5BPI - chains A and C of the 6 polymer chains in the assembly; structure by X-ray diffraction, 3.20 A resolution.

Chain A (and C):
Molecule: TrmBL2
Organism: Pyrococcus furiosus
Notes: chain C of this document is another copy of the same molecule, construct and numbering; everything in this record applies to it too
UniProtKB: Q8U3H1 (TMBL2_PYRFU); residues 2-264 here = UniProt positions 2-264
Amino-acid sequence (263 residues; each row starts with the number of its first residue):
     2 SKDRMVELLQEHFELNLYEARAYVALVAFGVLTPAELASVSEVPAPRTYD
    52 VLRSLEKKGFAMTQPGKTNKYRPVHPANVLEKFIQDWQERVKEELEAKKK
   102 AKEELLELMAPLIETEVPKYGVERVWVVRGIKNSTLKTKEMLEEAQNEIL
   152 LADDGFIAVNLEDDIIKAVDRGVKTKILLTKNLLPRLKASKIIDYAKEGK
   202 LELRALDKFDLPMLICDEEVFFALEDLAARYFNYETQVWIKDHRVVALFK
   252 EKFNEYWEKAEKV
UniProt features mapped onto this chain:
  - DNA-binding region: Leu33 to Arg54 (H-T-H motif)

Chain A / chain C interface:
Pairs across the interface (95; chain A residue first):
  Arg5(A) - Glu105(C)  salt bridge
  Arg5(A) - Leu109(C)
  Met6(A) - Leu106(C)  hydrophobic
  Met6(A) - Leu109(C)  hydrophobic
  Met6(A) - Met110(C)  hydrophobic
  Met6(A) - Leu113(C)  hydrophobic
  Leu9(A) - Glu105(C)
  Leu9(A) - Leu106(C)  hydrophobic
  Leu10(A) - Leu106(C)  hydrophobic
  His13(A) - Glu95(C)  salt bridge
  His13(A) - Ala98(C)
  His13(A) - Lys99(C)  hydrogen bond (backbone-side chain)
  His13(A) - Ala102(C)
  Phe14(A) - Leu106(C)  hydrophobic
  Val28(A) - Leu113(C)
  Gly31(A) - Thr116(C)
  Val32(A) - Glu124(C)
  Glu57(A) - Arg130(C)  salt bridge
  Glu57(A) - Tyr235(C)
  Lys58(A) - Asn134(C)
  Lys58(A) - Phe233(C)  hydrogen bond (side chain-backbone)
  Gly60(A) - Asn134(C)
  Gly60(A) - Leu137(C)
  Met63(A) - Trp127(C)
  Met63(A) - Val128(C)
  Met63(A) - Leu137(C)
  Met63(A) - Lys138(C)
  Thr64(A) - Trp127(C)
  Thr64(A) - Val128(C)  hydrogen bond (backbone-backbone)
  Gln65(A) - Glu124(C)
  Gln65(A) - Val126(C)  hydrogen bond (side chain-backbone)
  Gln65(A) - Trp127(C)
  Pro66(A) - Val128(C)
  Lys71(A) - Trp127(C)
  Arg73(A) - Trp127(C)
  Arg73(A) - Lys138(C)
  Arg73(A) - Glu141(C)  salt bridge
  Val75(A) - Leu137(C)
  His76(A) - Ile114(C)
  Pro77(A) - Leu107(C)
  Pro77(A) - Met110(C)  hydrophobic
  Ala78(A) - Leu107(C)
  Asn79(A) - Leu137(C)
  Asn79(A) - Lys140(C)
  Val80(A) - Leu137(C)  hydrophobic
  Leu81(A) - Leu106(C)  hydrophobic
  Glu82(A) - Lys103(C)
  Lys83(A) - Lys133(C)  hydrogen bond (side chain-backbone)
  Lys83(A) - Thr136(C)
  Lys83(A) - Leu137(C)
  Phe84(A) - Lys99(C)
  Ile85(A) - Leu96(C)  hydrophobic
  Gln86(A) - Asn161(C)
  Trp88(A) - Val92(C)  hydrophobic
  Trp88(A) - Glu95(C)
  Trp88(A) - Lys99(C)
  Gln89(A) - Leu96(C)
  Val92(A) - Trp88(C)
  Glu95(A) - Trp88(C)
  Leu96(A) - Ile85(C)  hydrophobic
  Leu96(A) - Trp88(C)  hydrophobic
  Leu96(A) - Gln89(C)
  Ala98(A) - His13(C)
  Lys99(A) - His13(C)  hydrogen bond (side chain-backbone)
  Lys99(A) - Phe14(C)
  Lys99(A) - Trp88(C)
  Lys100(A) - Ile85(C)
  Ala102(A) - His13(C)
  Lys103(A) - Leu81(C)
  Lys103(A) - Glu82(C)  salt bridge
  Glu105(A) - Arg5(C)  salt bridge
  Glu105(A) - Leu9(C)
  Leu106(A) - Met6(C)  hydrophobic
  Leu106(A) - Leu9(C)  hydrophobic
  Leu106(A) - Leu10(C)  hydrophobic
  Leu106(A) - Phe14(C)  hydrophobic
  Leu107(A) - Pro77(C)  hydrophobic
  Leu107(A) - Ala78(C)
  Leu109(A) - Arg5(C)
  Leu109(A) - Met6(C)  hydrophobic
  Met110(A) - Met6(C)  hydrophobic
  Met110(A) - Val25(C)  hydrophobic
  Met110(A) - Pro77(C)  hydrophobic
  Leu113(A) - Val28(C)
  Leu113(A) - Ala29(C)  hydrophobic
  Ile114(A) - Val28(C)
  Glu117(A) - Ala29(C)
  Glu117(A) - Phe30(C)
  Val118(A) - Val32(C)  hydrophobic
  Lys120(A) - Lys71(C)  hydrogen bond (backbone-side chain)
  Tyr121(A) - Lys71(C)
  Gly122(A) - Glu37(C)
  Val123(A) - Phe30(C)  hydrophobic
  Val123(A) - Val32(C)
  Val123(A) - Leu33(C)  hydrophobic
Interface residues without a listed pair, chain A (63 interface residues in all): Glu12, Tyr24, Ala29, Phe30, Arg54, Lys59, Tyr72, Pro74, Glu115, Pro119
Interface residues without a listed pair, chain C (59 interface residues in all): Tyr24, Gly31, His76, Phe84, Lys100, Glu117, Val129, Asn234

Overview:
63 residues of chain A and 59 residues of chain C are in contact; the contacts include 7 hydrogen bonds and 6
salt bridges. Among the polar pairs are Arg5(A)-Glu105(C), His13(A)-Glu95(C) and Glu57(A)-Arg130(C).
Chain A and chain C are both TrmBL2 (Pyrococcus furiosus); the structure, Structure of TrmBL2, an archaeal
chromatin protein, shows a novel mode of DNA binding, was determined by X-ray diffraction together with 5BOX,
5BPD and 5BQT from the same study.
